PDB entry 6EL1 | electron microscopy, 6.10 A resolution (low resolution: residue-level contacts below are approximate; hydrogen-bond / salt-bridge calls are withheld) | chains E and K of the 20 polymer chains in the assembly

[Chain E]
Name: YaxA
From: Yersinia enterocolitica
Reference sequence: A0A0T9S5R5 (A0A0T9S5R5_YEREN); residue numbers follow UniProt; this construct covers 2-411
Amino-acid sequence (410 residues; numbered 2 to 411; the number before each row is that of its first residue):
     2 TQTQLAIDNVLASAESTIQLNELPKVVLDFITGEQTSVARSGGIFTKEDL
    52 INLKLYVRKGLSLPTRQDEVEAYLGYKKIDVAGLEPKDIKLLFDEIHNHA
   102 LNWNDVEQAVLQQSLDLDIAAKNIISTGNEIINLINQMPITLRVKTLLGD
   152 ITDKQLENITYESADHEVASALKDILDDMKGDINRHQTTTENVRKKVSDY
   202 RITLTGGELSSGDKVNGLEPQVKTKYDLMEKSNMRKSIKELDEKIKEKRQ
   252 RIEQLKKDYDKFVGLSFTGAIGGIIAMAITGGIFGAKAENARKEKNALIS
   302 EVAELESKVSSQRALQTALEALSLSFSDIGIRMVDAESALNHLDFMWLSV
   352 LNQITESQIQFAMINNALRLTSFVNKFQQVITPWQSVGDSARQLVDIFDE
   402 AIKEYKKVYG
Unresolved in the structure: 2-44, 154-168, 411

[Chain K]
Name: YaxB
From: Yersinia enterocolitica
Reference sequence: A1JM52 (A1JM52_YERE8); numbering as in UniProt (aligned over 2-344)
Amino-acid sequence (344 residues; each row starts with the number of its first residue):
     1 GAEISTFPHSGLSYPDINFKIFSQGVKNISHLAQFKTTGVEVLQEKALRV
    51 SLYSQRLDVIVRESLSSLQVKLENTLALTYFTTLEEIDEALISQDIDEES
   101 KSEMRKERINIIKNLSNDITQLKQLFIEKTELLDKSSSDLHNVVIIEGTD
   151 KVLQAEQLRQKQLTEDIATKELERKEIEKKRDKIIEALDVIREHNLVDAF
   201 KDLIPTGENLSELDLAKPEIELLKQSLEITKKLLGQFSEGLKYIDLTDAR
   251 KKLDNQIDTASTRLTELNRQLEQSEKLIAGVNAVIKIDQEKSAVVVEAEK
   301 LSRAWHIFIHEITALQGTSLNEVELSKPLIKQQIYLESLIKQLI
Unresolved in the structure: 1-11, 344
Construct notes: expression tag (1)

[Interface between chain E and chain K]
Residue-residue contacts (30):
  E49(E) - D139(K)
  E49(E) - V143(K)
  I52(E) - R49(K)
  N53(E) - K46(K)
  L56(E) - V42(K)
  L56(E) - E45(K)
  L56(E) - R49(K)
  Y227(E) - K151(K)
  E231(E) - K151(K)
  R236(E) - L163(K)
  K240(E) - D166(K)
  E254(E) - K252(K)
  R314(E) - R263(K)
  R314(E) - L267(K)
  T318(E) - R159(K)
  E321(E) - R159(K)
  L325(E) - V152(K)
  S328(E) - V152(K)
  D329(E) - V40(K)
  I332(E) - G148(K)
  I332(E) - T149(K)
  R333(E) - V40(K)
  R333(E) - V42(K)
  R333(E) - L43(K)
  D336(E) - K46(K)
  E405(E) - R49(K)
  E405(E) - Y53(K)
  V409(E) - E45(K)
  V409(E) - R49(K)
  Y410(E) - E45(K)
Interface residues without a listed pair, chain E (24 interface residues in all): K224, V335, K408
Interface residues without a listed pair, chain K (22 interface residues in all): E147, A155, L277

[Summary]
24 residues of chain E and 22 residues of chain K are in contact.
Here chain E is YaxA and chain K is YaxB, both from Yersinia enterocolitica. Entry 6EL1 (YaxAB pore complex)
was determined by electron microscopy (same publication as 6EK4, 6EK7 and 6EK8).
